PDB entry 7WLD | electron microscopy, 2.53 A resolution | chains K and U of the 5 polymer chains in the assembly

== Chain K ==
Protein: GPI-anchor transamidase
Source organism: Homo sapiens
Notes: EC 3.-.-.-
UniProtKB: Q92643 (GPI8_HUMAN); residue numbers follow UniProt; this construct covers 2-395
Chain sequence (647 residues; each row starts with the number of its first residue; numbers below 1 keep their minus sign (Met-1 is residue -1)):
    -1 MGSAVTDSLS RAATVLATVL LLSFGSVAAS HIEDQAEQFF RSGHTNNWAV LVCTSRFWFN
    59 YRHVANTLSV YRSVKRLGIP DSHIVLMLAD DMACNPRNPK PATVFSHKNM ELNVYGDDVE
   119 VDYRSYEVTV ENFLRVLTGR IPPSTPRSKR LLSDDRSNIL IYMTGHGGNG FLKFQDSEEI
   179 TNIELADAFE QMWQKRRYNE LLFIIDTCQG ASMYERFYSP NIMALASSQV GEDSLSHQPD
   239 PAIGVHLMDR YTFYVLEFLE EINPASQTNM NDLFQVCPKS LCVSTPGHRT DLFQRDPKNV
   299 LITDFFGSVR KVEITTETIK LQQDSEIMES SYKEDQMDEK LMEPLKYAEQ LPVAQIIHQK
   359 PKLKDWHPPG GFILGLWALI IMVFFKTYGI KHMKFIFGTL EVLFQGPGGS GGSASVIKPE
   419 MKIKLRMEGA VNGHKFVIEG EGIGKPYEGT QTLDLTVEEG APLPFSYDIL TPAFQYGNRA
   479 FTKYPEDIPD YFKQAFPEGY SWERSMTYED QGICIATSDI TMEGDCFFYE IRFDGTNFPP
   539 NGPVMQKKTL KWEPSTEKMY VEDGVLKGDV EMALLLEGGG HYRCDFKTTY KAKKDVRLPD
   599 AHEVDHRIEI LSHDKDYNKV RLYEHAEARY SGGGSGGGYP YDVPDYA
Unresolved in the structure: -1 to 38, 322-339, 388-645
Differences from the reference sequence: initiating methionine (-1); expression tag (0-1, 396-645)
Bound ions: Ca2+: Asp79, Ile82, Asp120
Small-molecule neighbours: phosphatidyl serine (P5S; O-[(R)-{[(2R)-2,3-bis(octadecanoyloxy)propyl]oxy}(hydroxy)phosphoryl]-L-serine): Ile378, Val381, Phe382, Thr385, Tyr386
What the authors report for this chain:
  - mutagenesis - H164A, C206S: abolished catalytic activity
  - catalytic residues: His164, Cys206 (proposed by the authors, not directly observed)
  - catalytic residues: Gly165
  - mutagenesis - R60A, R60E, R60K, R60L, C92A (61.0 +/- 6.3%), G165A, T179A, D204K, Q207E, Q207K, D247K: decreased catalytic activity
  - mutagenesis - H61A, H61D, D204N, D247N: unchanged catalytic activity
  - disease-associated variants - S53F, L86P, A87V, D88N, Y160S, A184V, M246K, C275R (citing earlier work)

== Chain U ==
Protein: Phosphatidylinositol glycan anchor biosynthesis class U protein
Source organism: Homo sapiens
UniProtKB: Q9H490 (PIGU_HUMAN); residues 2-435 here = UniProt positions 2-435
Chain sequence (712 residues; numbered -1 to 710; the number before each row is that of its first residue; numbers below 1 keep their minus sign (Met-1 is residue -1)):
    -1 MGSAAPLVLV LVVAVTVRAA LFRSSLAEFI SERVEVVSPL SSWKRVVEGL SLLDLGVSPY
    59 SGAVFHETPL IIYLFHFLID YAELVFMITD ALTAIALYFA IQDFNKVVFK KQKLLLELDQ
   119 YAPDVAELIR TPMEMRYIPL KVALFYLLNP YTILSCVAKS TCAINNTLIA FFILTTIKGS
   179 AFLSAIFLAL ATYQSLYPLT LFVPGLLYLL QRQYIPVKMK SKAFWIFSWE YAMMYVGSLV
   239 VIICLSFFLL SSWDFIPAVY GFILSVPDLT PNIGLFWYFF AEMFEHFSLF FVCVFQINVF
   299 FYTIPLAIKL KEHPIFFMFI QIAVIAIFKS YPTVGDVALY MAFFPVWNHL YRFLRNIFVL
   359 TCIIIVCSLL FPVLWHLWIY AGSANSNFFY AITLTFNVGQ ILLISDYFYA FLRREYYLTH
   419 GLYLTAKDGT EAMLVLKGTL EVLFQGPGGS GGSASVIKPE MKIKLRMEGA VNGHKFVIEG
   479 EGIGKPYEGT QTLDLTVEEG APLPFSYDIL TPAFQYGNRA FTKYPEDIPD YFKQAFPEGY
   539 SWERSMTYED QGICIATSDI TMEGDCFFYE IRFDGTNFPP NGPVMQKKTL KWEPSTEKMY
   599 VEDGVLKGDV EMALLLEGGG HYRCDFKTTY KAKKDVRLPD AHEVDHRIEI LSHDKDYNKV
   659 RLYEHAEARY SGGGSGGGKL EFSAWSHPQF EKGGGSGGGS GGSAWSHPQF EK
Unresolved in the structure: -1 to 1, 421-710
Differences from the reference sequence: initiating methionine (-1); expression tag (0-1, 436-710)
Small-molecule neighbours:
  - 05E / 06O / 2-amino-2-deoxy-alpha-D-glucopyranose: Ile361, Val364, Cys365, Leu372, Asn383, Asn385, Phe386, Ala389, Ile390, Leu392, Thr393, Val396
  - BJR ((4S,7R)-7-[(hexadecanoyloxy)methyl]-4-hydroxy-N,N,N-trimethyl-4,9-dioxo-3,5,8-trioxa-4lambda~5~-phosphahexacosan-1-aminium), molecule 1: Phe27, Pro370, Val371, His374
  - BJR, molecule 2: Val364, Leu368, Phe386
  - DKB ([(2R)-1-[2-azanylethoxy(oxidanyl)phosphoryl]oxy-3-hexadecanoyloxy-propan-2-yl] octadecanoate): Asn147, Pro148, Tyr149, Met339, Phe342, Asn346, Tyr349, Ile355, Phe356, Thr359, Ile362, Ile363, Ser366, Leu367, Tyr405
  - phosphatidyl serine (P5S; O-[(R)-{[(2R)-2,3-bis(octadecanoyloxy)propyl]oxy}(hydroxy)phosphoryl]-L-serine): Leu90, Phe169, Leu172, Thr173, Lys176, Gly177, Ser178, Leu181, Phe185
What the authors report for this chain:
  - binding site for the ligand 06O: Asn383, Asn385
  - disease-associated variants - I70K, N383K (citing earlier work)

== How chain K and chain U interact ==
Pairs across the interface (19):
  Asp363(K) - Asp52(U)
  Trp364(K) - Leu51(U)
  Trp364(K) - Asp52(U)  hydrogen bond (backbone-side chain)
  Trp364(K) - His74(U)
  Trp364(K) - Leu248(U)  hydrophobic
  Pro366(K) - His74(U)
  Pro367(K) - Leu247(U)
  Phe370(K) - Tyr71(U)  hydrophobic
  Phe370(K) - Leu243(U)
  Phe370(K) - Leu247(U)  hydrophobic
  Ile371(K) - Tyr71(U)
  Leu374(K) - Tyr71(U)
  Leu374(K) - Leu243(U)  hydrophobic
  Trp375(K) - Tyr71(U)
  Leu377(K) - Val239(U)  hydrophobic
  Leu377(K) - Leu243(U)  hydrophobic
  Val381(K) - Phe180(U)  hydrophobic
  Val381(K) - Ile184(U)  hydrophobic
  Lys384(K) - Phe180(U)
Also at the interface, not in a pair above, chain K (15 interface residues in all): Leu361, Lys362, His365, Thr385
Also at the interface, not in a pair above, chain U (15 interface residues in all): Leu53, Ile70, Phe75, Leu181, Phe246

== Summary ==
Chain K and chain U each contribute 15 residues to their interface; the contacts include 1 hydrogen bond. Its
one hydrogen-bonded contact is Trp364(K)-Asp52(U). From the paper: catalytic residues His164(K), Cys206(K) and
Gly165(K); R60A, R60E and R60K of chain K, among others, reduce catalytic activity; 17 substitutions were
tested in all.
Chain K is GPI-anchor transamidase and chain U is Phosphatidylinositol glycan anchor biosynthesis class U
protein, both from Homo sapiens; the structure, Cryo-EM structure of the human glycosylphosphatidylinositol
transamidase complex at 2.53 Angstrom resolution, was determined by electron microscopy.
